PDB entry 9G26 | electron microscopy, 3.40 A resolution | chains A and R of the 17 polymer chains in the assembly

# Chain A
Protein: DNA-directed RNA polymerase I subunit RPA190
From: Saccharomyces cerevisiae
Notes: EC 2.7.7.6
UniProt: P10964 (RPA1_YEAST); residues 1-1664 here = UniProt positions 1-1664
Amino-acid sequence (1664 residues; row label = number of the first residue in the row):
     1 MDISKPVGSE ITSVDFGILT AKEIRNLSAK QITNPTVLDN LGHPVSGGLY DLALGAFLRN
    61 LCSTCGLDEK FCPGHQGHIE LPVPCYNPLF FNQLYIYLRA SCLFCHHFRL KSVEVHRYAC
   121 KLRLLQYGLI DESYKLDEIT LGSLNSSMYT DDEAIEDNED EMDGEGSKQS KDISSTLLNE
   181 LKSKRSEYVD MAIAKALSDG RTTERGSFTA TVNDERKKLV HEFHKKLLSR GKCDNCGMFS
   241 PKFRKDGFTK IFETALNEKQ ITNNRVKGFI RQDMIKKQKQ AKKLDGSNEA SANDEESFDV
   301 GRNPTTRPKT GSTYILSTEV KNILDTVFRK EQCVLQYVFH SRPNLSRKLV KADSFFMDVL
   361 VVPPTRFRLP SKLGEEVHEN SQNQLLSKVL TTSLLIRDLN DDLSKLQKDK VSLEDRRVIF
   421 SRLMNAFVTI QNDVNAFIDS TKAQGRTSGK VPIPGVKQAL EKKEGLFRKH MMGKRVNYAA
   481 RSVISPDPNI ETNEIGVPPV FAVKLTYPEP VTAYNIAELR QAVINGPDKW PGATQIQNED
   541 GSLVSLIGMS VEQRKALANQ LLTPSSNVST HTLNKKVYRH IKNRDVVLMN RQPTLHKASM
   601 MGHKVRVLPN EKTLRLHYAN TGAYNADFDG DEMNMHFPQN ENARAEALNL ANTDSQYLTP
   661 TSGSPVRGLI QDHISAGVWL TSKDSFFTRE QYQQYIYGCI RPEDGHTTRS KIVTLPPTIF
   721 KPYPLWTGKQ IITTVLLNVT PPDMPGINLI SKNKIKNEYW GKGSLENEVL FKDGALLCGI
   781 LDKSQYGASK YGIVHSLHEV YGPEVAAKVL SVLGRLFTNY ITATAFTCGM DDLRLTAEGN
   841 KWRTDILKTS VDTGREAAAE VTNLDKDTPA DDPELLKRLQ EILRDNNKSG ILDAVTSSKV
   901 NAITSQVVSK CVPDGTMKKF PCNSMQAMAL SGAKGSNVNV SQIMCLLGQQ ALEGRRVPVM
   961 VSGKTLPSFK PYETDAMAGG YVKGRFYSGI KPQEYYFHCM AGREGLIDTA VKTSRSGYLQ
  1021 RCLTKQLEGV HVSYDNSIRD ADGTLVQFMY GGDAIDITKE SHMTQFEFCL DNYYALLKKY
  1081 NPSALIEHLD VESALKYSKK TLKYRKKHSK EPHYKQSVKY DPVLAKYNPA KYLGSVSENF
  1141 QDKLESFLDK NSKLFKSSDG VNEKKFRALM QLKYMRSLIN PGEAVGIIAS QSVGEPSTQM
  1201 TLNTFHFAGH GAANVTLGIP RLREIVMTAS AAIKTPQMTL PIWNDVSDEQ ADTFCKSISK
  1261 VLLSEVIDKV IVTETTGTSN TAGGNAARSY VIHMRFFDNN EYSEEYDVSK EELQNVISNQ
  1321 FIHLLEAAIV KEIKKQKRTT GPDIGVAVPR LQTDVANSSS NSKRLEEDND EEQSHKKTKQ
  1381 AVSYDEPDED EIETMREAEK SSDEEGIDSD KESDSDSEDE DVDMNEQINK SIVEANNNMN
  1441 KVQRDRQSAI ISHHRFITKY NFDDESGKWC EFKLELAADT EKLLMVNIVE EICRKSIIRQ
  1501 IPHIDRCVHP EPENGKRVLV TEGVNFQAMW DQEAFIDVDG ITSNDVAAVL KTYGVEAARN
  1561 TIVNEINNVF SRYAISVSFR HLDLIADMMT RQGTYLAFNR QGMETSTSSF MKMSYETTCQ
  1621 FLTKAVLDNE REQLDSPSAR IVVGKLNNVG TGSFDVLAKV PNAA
Unresolved in the structure: 142-173, 269-311, 447-450, 1154-1159, 1201-1213, 1278-1286, 1339-1432, 1664
Swiss-Prot annotation at these positions:
  - region: Pro992 to Glu1004 (Bridging helix)
  - binding site (Zn(2+)): Cys62, Cys65, Cys72, His75, Cys102, Cys105, Cys233, Cys236
  - binding site (Mg(2+)): Asp627, Asp629, Asp631
  - modified residue (Phosphoserine): Ser889, Ser1636
Bound ions: Zn2+ site 1: Cys62, Cys65, Cys72, His75; Zn2+ site 2: Cys102, Cys105, Cys233, Asn235, Cys236; Mg2+: Asp627, Asp629, Asp631 (shared with G12(R) of chain R)
From the paper describing this entry:
  - specificity-determining residues: Pro593 (proposed by the authors, not directly observed)

# Chain R
Molecule: 12-nt RNA strand
Sequence (12 nucleotides; numbered 1 to 12; the number before each row is that of its first residue):
     1 AUAAAUCGAG AG
Unresolved in the structure: 1-3
Bound ions: Mg2+: G12 (shared with Asp627(A), Asp629(A), Asp631(A) of chain A)

# How chain A and chain R interact
Contacting residue pairs - 9 pairs, chain A then chain R:
  Leu373(A) - A4(R)  base contact
  Lys469(A) - A5(R)  salt bridge to the phosphate
  Arg591(A) - G12(R)  hydrogen bond to the sugar
  Gln592(A) - G12(R)  hydrogen bond to the base
  Pro593(A) - G12(R)  base contact
  Asp627(A) - G12(R)  phosphate contact
  Asp629(A) - G12(R)  phosphate contact
  Gly630(A) - A11(R)  sugar contact
  Asp631(A) - G12(R)  hydrogen bond to the sugar

# In short
Chain A and chain R form an interface of 9 and 4 residues respectively; the contacts include 3 hydrogen bonds
and 1 salt bridge. Polar pairs include Gln592(A)-G12(R), Arg591(A)-G12(R) and Asp631(A)-G12(R). From UniProt:
8 Zn2+-binding residues and 3 Mg2+-binding residues on chain A. The paper reports the specificity determinant
Pro593(A).
Chain A is DNA-directed RNA polymerase I subunit RPA190 (Saccharomyces cerevisiae) and chain R is a 12-nt RNA
strand; the structure, Yeast RNA polymerase I elongation complex stalled by an apurinic site, closed state,
was determined by electron microscopy (same publication as 9G1V, 9G1X, 9G23, 9G24, 9G27, 9G29, 9G2B and 9G2C).
